Entry 8EVI (electron microscopy, 2.64 A resolution); this record covers chains J and E of the 13 polymer chains in the assembly.

[Chain J]
Molecule: 167-nt DNA strand
Sequence (167 nucleotides; numbered -4 to 162; the number before each row is that of its first residue; numbers below 1 keep their minus sign (DT-4 is residue -4)):
    -4 TAGAAAAATA GGAACCCCAC ATGCCCTGTG TCTGCAAGTA CAGAACTAGC CAGACAGACT
    56 GACCTATTTT TGTGAGGGGA ATCGGGAAGT ATCCATTGCT AAGACTCAGC AATGCTGCAA
   116 CTCTCAGCAA CCAGCTGAAG ATCAGCAGCC GAGAGGCCCT GCACCTA
Disordered / not traced: -4 to -2, 142-162

[Chain E]
Name: Histone H3.1
From: Homo sapiens
UniProtKB: P68431 (H31_HUMAN); residues 0-135 here correspond to UniProt positions 1-136 (UniProt number = residue number + 1)
Chain sequence (136 residues; row label = number of the first residue in the row; numbering starts at 0):
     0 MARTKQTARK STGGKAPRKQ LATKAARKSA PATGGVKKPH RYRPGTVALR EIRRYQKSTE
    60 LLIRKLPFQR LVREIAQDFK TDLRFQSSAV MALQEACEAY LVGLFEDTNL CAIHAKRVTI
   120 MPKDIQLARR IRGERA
Disordered / not traced: 0-37, 134-135
Swiss-Prot annotation at these positions:
  - modified residue: Arg2 (Asymmetric dimethylarginine), Thr3 (Phosphothreonine), Lys4 (Allysine), Gln5 (5-glutamyl dopamine), Thr6 (Phosphothreonine), Arg8 (Citrulline), Lys9 (N6,N6,N6-trimethyllysine), Ser10 (ADP-ribosylserine), Thr11 (Phosphothreonine), Lys14 (N6-(2-hydroxyisobutyryl)lysine), Arg17 (Asymmetric dimethylarginine), Lys18 (N6-(2-hydroxyisobutyryl)lysine), Lys23 (N6-(2-hydroxyisobutyryl)lysine), Arg26 (Citrulline), Lys27 (N6,N6,N6-trimethyllysine), Ser28 (ADP-ribosylserine), Lys36 (N6,N6,N6-trimethyllysine), Lys37 (N6-methyllysine), Tyr41 (Phosphotyrosine), Lys56 (N6,N6,N6-trimethyllysine) and 8 more in UniProt
  - lipidation: Lys18 (N6-decanoyllysine)

[How chain J and chain E interact]
Pairs across the interface (21; chain J residue first):
  DA75(J) - Pro43(E)  phosphate contact
  DA75(J) - Gly44(E)  phosphate contact
  DA76(J) - Arg40(E)  hydrogen bond to the base
  DA76(J) - Tyr41(E)  sugar contact
  DA76(J) - Pro43(E)  phosphate contact
  DA76(J) - Gly44(E)  hydrogen bond to the phosphate
  DA76(J) - Thr45(E)  phosphate contact
  DA76(J) - Val46(E)  hydrogen bond to the phosphate
  DA76(J) - Ala47(E)  hydrogen bond to the phosphate
  DT77(J) - Arg40(E)  sugar contact
  DT77(J) - Tyr41(E)  phosphate contact
  DT77(J) - Val46(E)  phosphate contact
  DG84(J) - Arg63(E)  phosphate contact
  DG84(J) - Leu65(E)  phosphate contact
  DG84(J) - Pro66(E)  phosphate contact
  DG84(J) - Arg69(E)  salt bridge to the phosphate
  DT85(J) - Arg63(E)  salt bridge to the phosphate
  DT85(J) - Lys64(E)  hydrogen bond to the phosphate
  DT85(J) - Leu65(E)  hydrogen bond to the phosphate
  DG93(J) - Arg83(E)  sugar contact
  DC94(J) - Arg83(E)  sugar contact
Also at the interface, not in a pair above, chain J (9 interface residues in all): DT65, DT66
Also at the interface, not in a pair above, chain E (15 interface residues in all): Arg42, Lys115

[Overview]
The interface between chain J and chain E involves 9 residues on one side and 15 on the other; the contacts
include 6 hydrogen bonds and 2 salt bridges. Polar contacts include DA76(J)-Arg40(E), DA76(J)-Gly44(E) and
DA76(J)-Val46(E).
Chain J is a 167-nt DNA strand and chain E is Histone H3.1 (Homo sapiens); the structure, CX3CR1 nucleosome
and PU.1 complex containing disulfide bond mutations, was determined by electron microscopy together with
8EVH, 8EVJ and 8SYP from the same study.
